5T97 - chains A and B; structure by X-ray diffraction, 3.00 A resolution.

# Chain A (and B)
Name: Estrogen receptor
Source organism: Homo sapiens
Notes: chain B of this document is another copy of the same molecule, construct and numbering; everything in this record applies to it too
Reference sequence: P03372 (ESR1_HUMAN); residue numbers follow UniProt; this construct covers 301-553
Sequence (254 residues; numbered 300 to 553; the number before each row is that of its first residue):
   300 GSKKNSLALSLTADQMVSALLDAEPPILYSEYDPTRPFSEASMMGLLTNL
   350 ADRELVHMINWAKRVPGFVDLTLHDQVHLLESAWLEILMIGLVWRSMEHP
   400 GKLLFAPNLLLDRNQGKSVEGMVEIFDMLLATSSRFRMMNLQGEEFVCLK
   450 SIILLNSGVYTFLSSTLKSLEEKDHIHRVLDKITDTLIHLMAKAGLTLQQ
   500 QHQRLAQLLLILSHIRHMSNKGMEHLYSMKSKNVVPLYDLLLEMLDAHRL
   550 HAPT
Not modelled in the structure: 300-309, 329-342, 411-419, 458-473, 526-553 (chain B: 300-308, 330-342, 413-419, 458-464, 527-553)
Construct notes: expression tag (300); conflict Ser381 (Cys in P03372), Ser417 (Cys in P03372), Ser530 (Cys in P03372)
Residues lining bound ligands: 782 ((2E)-3-(4-{(1R)-6-hydroxy-1-methyl-2-[4-(propan-2-yl)phenyl]-1,2,3,4-tetrahydroisoquinolin-1-yl}phenyl)prop-2-enoic acid): Met343, Leu346, Thr347, Leu349, Ala350, Asp351, Glu353, Trp383, Leu384, Leu387, Met388, Leu391, Arg394, Phe404, Gly420, Met421, Ile424, Leu428, Gly521, His524, Leu525

# Chain A / chain B interface
Contacting residue pairs (46):
  Arg434(A) with His476(B)
  Ile451(A) with Leu509(B), hydrophobic
  Asn455(A) with Leu509(B), hydrogen bond (side chain-backbone); His513(B), hydrogen bond (backbone-side chain)
  His476(A) with Arg434(B), hydrogen bond
  Asp480(A) with Gln502(B)
  Thr483(A) with Ala505(B)
  Asp484(A) with Gln498(B); Gln502(B)
  Ile487(A) with His501(B)
  Leu497(A) with Leu497(B), hydrophobic; His501(B)
  Gln498(A) with Asp484(B)
  His501(A) with Thr483(B); Asp484(B), salt bridge; Ile487(B); His501(B), hydrogen bond
  Gln502(A) with Asp480(B), hydrogen bond; Asp484(B)
  Leu504(A) with His501(B); Leu504(B), hydrophobic
  Ala505(A) with Thr483(B); Leu508(B), hydrophobic
  Gln506(A) with His476(B), hydrogen bond; Asp480(B)
  Leu508(A) with Ala505(B), hydrophobic
  Leu509(A) with Ile451(B), hydrophobic; Asn455(B), hydrogen bond (backbone-side chain); Leu479(B), hydrophobic; Leu508(B), hydrophobic
  Leu511(A) with Leu509(B), hydrophobic; Ser512(B)
  Ser512(A) with Leu511(B), hydrogen bond (side chain-backbone); Ser512(B); Arg515(B), hydrogen bond (backbone-side chain)
  His513(A) with Asn455(B), hydrogen bond (side chain-backbone); Gly457(B); Arg515(B), hydrogen bond
  Arg515(A) with Ser512(B); His513(B); His516(B)
  His516(A) with Arg515(B), hydrogen bond; Asn519(B)
  Asn519(A) with His516(B), hydrogen bond; Asn519(B)
  Glu523(A) with Glu523(B)
Other interface residues (no listed pair), chain A (26 interface residues in all): Gly457, Leu479
Other interface residues (no listed pair), chain B (28 interface residues in all): Ser456, Gln506, Lys520

# In short
26 residues of chain A and 28 residues of chain B are in contact, with 13 hydrogen bonds and 1 salt bridge.
Polar contacts include His501(A)-Asp484(B), Asn455(A)-Leu509(B) and Asn455(A)-His513(B). Bound to chain A:
compound 782.
Chain A and chain B are both Estrogen receptor (Homo sapiens); the structure, ESTROGEN RECEPTOR ALPHA LIGAND
BINDING DOMAIN IN COMPLEX WITH (2E)-3-(4-{(1R)-6-hydroxy-1-methyl-2-[4-(propan-2 -yl)phenyl]-1,2,3,4-
tetrahydroisoquinolin-1-yl}phenyl)prop-2-enoic acid, was determined by X-ray diffraction (same publication as
5T92).
